Entry 8XFQ (X-ray diffraction, 2.25 A resolution); this record covers chain A.

[Chain A]
Molecule: mannuronan 5-epimerase
Organism: Azotobacter chroococcum NCIMB 8003
Notes: EC 5.1.3.37
UniProt: A0A0C4WKK2 (A0A0C4WKK2_9GAMM); residue numbers follow UniProt; this construct covers 1-485
Sequence (485 residues; each row starts with the number of its first residue):
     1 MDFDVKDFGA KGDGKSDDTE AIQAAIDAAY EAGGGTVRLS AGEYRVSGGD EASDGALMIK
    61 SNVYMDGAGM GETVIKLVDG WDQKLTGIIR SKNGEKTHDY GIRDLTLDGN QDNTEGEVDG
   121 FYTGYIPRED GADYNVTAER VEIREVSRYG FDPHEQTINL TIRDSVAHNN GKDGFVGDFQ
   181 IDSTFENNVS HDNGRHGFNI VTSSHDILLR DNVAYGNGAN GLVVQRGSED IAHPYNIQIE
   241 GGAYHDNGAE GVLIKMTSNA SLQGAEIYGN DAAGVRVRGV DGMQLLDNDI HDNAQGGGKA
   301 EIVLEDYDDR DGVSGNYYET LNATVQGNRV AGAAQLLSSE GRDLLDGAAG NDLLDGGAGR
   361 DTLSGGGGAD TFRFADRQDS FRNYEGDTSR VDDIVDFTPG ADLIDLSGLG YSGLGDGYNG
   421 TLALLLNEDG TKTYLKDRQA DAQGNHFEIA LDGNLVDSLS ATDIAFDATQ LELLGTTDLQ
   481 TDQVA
Unresolved in the structure: 481-485
Ion coordination: Ca2+ site 1: Ser91, Lys92, Glu95, Thr97, Gly124, Asp133; Ca2+ site 2: Gln111, Thr114; Ca2+ site 3: Ser339, Gly341, Asp343, Gly356, Ala358, Asp361; Ca2+ site 4: Ala348, Gly350, Asp352, Gly365, Gly367, Asp370; Ca2+ site 5: Gly357, Gly359, Asp361, Asp379, Asp392; Ca2+ site 6: Gly366, Gly368, Asp370, Asp402
Small-molecule neighbours: beta-D-mannopyranuronic acid (BEM): Ala52, Ser53, Lys84, Thr86, Arg90, Asn93, Tyr122, Pro127, Arg128, Arg148, Tyr149, His154, Lys172, Asp178, Arg195, Gln225, Gly227, Ser228, Glu229

[Overview]
Chain A binds beta-D-mannopyranuronic acid. The Ca2+ site 1 is built by Ser91, Lys92, Glu95, Thr97, Gly124 and
Asp133. The Ca2+ site 2 is built by Gln111 and Thr114.
Chain A is mannuronan 5-epimerase (Azotobacter chroococcum NCIMB 8003); the structure, Structure of the
alginate epimerase/lyase complexed with penta-mannuronic acid, was determined by X-ray diffraction (same
publication as 8XFR, 8JA4, 8JA6 and 8JAZ).
